Entry 5MQL (X-ray diffraction, 3.25 A resolution); this record covers chains A and B.

Chain A (and B):
Name: Deoxycytidine kinase
From: Homo sapiens
Notes: EC 2.7.1.74; chain B of this document is another copy of the same molecule, construct and numbering; everything in this record applies to it too
UniProtKB: P27707 (DCK_HUMAN); residue numbers follow UniProt; this construct covers 1-260
Sequence (289 residues; row label = number of the first residue in the row; numbers below 1 keep their minus sign (Met-28 is residue -28)):
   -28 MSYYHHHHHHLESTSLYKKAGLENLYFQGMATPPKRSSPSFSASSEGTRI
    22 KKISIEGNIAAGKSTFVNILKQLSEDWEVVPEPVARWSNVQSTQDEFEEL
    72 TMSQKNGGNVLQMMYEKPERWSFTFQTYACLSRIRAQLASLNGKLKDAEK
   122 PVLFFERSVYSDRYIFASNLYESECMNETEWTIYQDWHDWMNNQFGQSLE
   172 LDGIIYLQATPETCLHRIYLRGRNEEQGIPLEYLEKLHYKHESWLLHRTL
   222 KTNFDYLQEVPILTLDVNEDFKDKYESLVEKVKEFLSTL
Unresolved in the structure: -28 to 18, 61-71 (chain B: -28 to 20, 65-77)
Construct notes: initiating methionine (-28); expression tag (-27 to 0); engineered mutation Ser9 (Cys in P27707), Ser45 (Cys in P27707), Ser59 (Cys in P27707)
Small-molecule neighbours:
  - Masitinib (G65): Ile30, Glu53, Val55, Leu82, Met85, Tyr86, Pro89, Glu90, Phe96, Gln97, Ala100, Arg104, Arg128, Asp133, Phe137, Ser144, Glu145, Cys146, Tyr204
  - UDP (uridine-5'-diphosphate): Asn29, Ile30, Ala31, Ala32, Gly33, Lys34, Ser35, Thr36, Glu127, Arg188, Leu191, Arg192, Asp241, Phe242, Lys243
UniProt features mapped onto this chain:
  - active site: Glu127 (Proton acceptor)
  - binding site (ATP): Gly28 to Thr36, Arg188 to Arg192, Glu240 to Phe242
  - binding site (substrate): Glu53, Tyr86, Gln97, Arg128, Asp133, Glu197
  - modified residue: Ser11 (Phosphoserine), Ser15 (Phosphoserine), Thr72 (Phosphothreonine), Ser74 (Phosphoserine)
  - mutagenesis: Ser74 (S74A: 4.5-fold increase in Km), Ala100 (A100V: Strongly increased catalytic efficiency towards deoxycytidine; when associated with M-104 and A-133), Arg104 (R104L: Strongly increased catalytic efficiency towards deoxythymidine; when associated with A-133; R104M: Strongly increased catalytic efficiency towards deoxycytidine ...), Asp133 (D133A: Strongly increased catalytic efficiency towards deoxycytidine; when associated with V-100 and M-104. Strongly increased catalytic efficiency towards deoxythymidine; when associated with L-104)
What the authors report for this chain:
  - catalytic residues: Glu53 (citing earlier work)
  - post-translational modification sites: Ser74 (citing earlier work)

How chain A and chain B interact:
Residue-residue contacts (52; chain A residue first):
  Met73(A) with Asp157(B)
  Ser74(A) with Asp157(B)
  Asn77(A) with Thr153(B), hydrogen bond (side chain-backbone); Ile154(B); Asp157(B), hydrogen bond
  Asn80(A) with Thr150(B)
  Val81(A) with Thr150(B); Ile154(B), hydrophobic
  Met84(A) with Asn148(B); Thr150(B)
  Glu90(A) with Arg91(B)
  Arg91(A) with Glu90(B), hydrogen bond (side chain-backbone); Arg91(B); Glu151(B), salt bridge
  Trp92(A) with Asn148(B); Glu151(B)
  Phe94(A) with Thr95(B)
  Thr95(A) with Phe94(B)
  Tyr99(A) with Ile154(B), hydrophobic; Asp157(B), hydrogen bond
  Leu102(A) with Trp158(B); Trp161(B), hydrophobic
  Arg106(A) with Asp157(B), salt bridge; Trp161(B)
  Asn148(A) with Met84(B); Trp92(B)
  Thr150(A) with Val61(B); Gly79(B); Met84(B)
  Glu151(A) with Arg91(B), salt bridge; Trp92(B)
  Thr153(A) with Val61(B); Gln62(B)
  Ile154(A) with Val61(B), hydrophobic; Val81(B), hydrophobic; Tyr99(B), hydrophobic
  Asp157(A) with Ser63(B); Thr64(B), hydrogen bond (side chain-backbone); Tyr99(B); Arg106(B), salt bridge
  Trp158(A) with Leu102(B); Trp158(B)
  Trp161(A) with Leu102(B), hydrophobic; Arg106(B); Phe166(B), hydrophobic
  Met162(A) with Trp161(B), hydrophobic; Met162(B), hydrophobic; Phe166(B), hydrophobic
  Gln165(A) with Phe166(B)
  Phe166(A) with Trp161(B), hydrophobic; Gln165(B); Phe166(B), hydrophobic
Also at the interface, not in a pair above, chain A (28 interface residues in all): Ile105, Leu109, Asp160
Also at the interface, not in a pair above, chain B (28 interface residues in all): Arg57, Ile105

In short:
The chain A/chain B interface involves 28 residues from each chain, with 5 hydrogen bonds and 4 salt bridges.
Among the polar pairs are Arg91(A)-Glu151(B), Arg106(A)-Asp157(B) and Asn77(A)-Thr153(B). Ligands of chain A:
UDP and Masitinib. From the paper: the catalytic residue Glu53(A); a modification site at Ser74(A).
Chain A and chain B are both Deoxycytidine kinase (Homo sapiens); the structure, Crystal structure of dCK
mutant C3S in complex with masitinib and UDP, was determined by X-ray diffraction together with 5MQJ and 5MQT
from the same study.
